4KTY - chains A and C; structure by X-ray diffraction, 1.98 A resolution.

[Chain A]
Protein: Coagulation factor XIII A chain
Source organism: Homo sapiens
Notes: EC 2.3.2.13
Reference sequence: P00488 (F13A_HUMAN); residues 1-731 here correspond to UniProt positions 2-732 (UniProt number = residue number + 1)
Chain sequence (738 residues; row label = number of the first residue in the row; numbers below 1 keep their minus sign (Met-6 is residue -6)):
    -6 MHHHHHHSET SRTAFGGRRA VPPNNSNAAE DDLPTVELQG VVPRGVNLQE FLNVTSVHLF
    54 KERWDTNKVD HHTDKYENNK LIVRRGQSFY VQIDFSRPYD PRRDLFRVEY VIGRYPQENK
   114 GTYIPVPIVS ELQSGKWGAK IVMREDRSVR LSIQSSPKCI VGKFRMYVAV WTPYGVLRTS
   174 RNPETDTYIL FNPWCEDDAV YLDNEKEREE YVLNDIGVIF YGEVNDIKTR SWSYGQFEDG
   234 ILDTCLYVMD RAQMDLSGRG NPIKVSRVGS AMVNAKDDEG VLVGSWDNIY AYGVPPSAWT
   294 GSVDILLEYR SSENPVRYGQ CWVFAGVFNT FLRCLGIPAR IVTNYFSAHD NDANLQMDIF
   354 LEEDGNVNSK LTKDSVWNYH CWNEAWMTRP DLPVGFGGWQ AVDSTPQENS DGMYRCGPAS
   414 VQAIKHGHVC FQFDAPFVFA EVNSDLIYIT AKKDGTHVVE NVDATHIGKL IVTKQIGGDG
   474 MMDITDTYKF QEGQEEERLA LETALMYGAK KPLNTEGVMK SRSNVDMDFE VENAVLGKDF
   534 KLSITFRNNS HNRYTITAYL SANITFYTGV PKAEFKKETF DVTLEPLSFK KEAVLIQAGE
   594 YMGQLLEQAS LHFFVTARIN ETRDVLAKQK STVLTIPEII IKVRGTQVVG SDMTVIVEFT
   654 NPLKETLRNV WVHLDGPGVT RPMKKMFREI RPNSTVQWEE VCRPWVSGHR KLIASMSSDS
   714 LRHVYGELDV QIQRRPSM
Unresolved in the structure: -6 to 14, 447-448, 502-515, 726-731
Construct notes: expression tag (-6 to 0); engineered mutation Ile649 (Thr650 in P00488), Glu651 (Gln652 in P00488)
UniProt features mapped onto this chain:
  - active site: Cys314, His373, Asp396
  - binding site (Ca(2+)): Asn436, Asp438, Glu485, Glu490
  - site: Arg37, Gly38 (Cleavage)
  - modified residue: Ser1 (N-acetylserine)
  - glycosylation: Asn613 (N-linked (GlcNAc...) asparagine)
Ion coordination: Ca2+ site 1: Ala264, Asn267, Lys269, Asp271; Ca2+ site 2: Asp343, Asp345, Asn347, Gln349, Asp351, Asp367; Ca2+ site 3: Asn436, Ala457, Glu485, Glu490

[Chain C]
Protein: Peptide-like ligand
Chain sequence (9 residues; numbered 1 to 9; the number before each row is that of its first residue):
     1 XDXALLPWP
Modified / non-standard residues: ACY (acetic acid) at position 1, 1TX ((2S)-2-amino-7-methoxy-7-oxoheptanoic acid) at position 3; Asp2 (D-aspartic acid; DAS); Ala4 (alpha-aminobutyric acid; ABA); Leu5 (norleucine; NLE)

[Interface between chain A and chain C]
Pairs across the interface (36):
  Tyr214(A) with Asp2(C)
  Arg223(A) with Asp2(C)
  Trp279(A) with 1TX_3(C)
  Tyr283(A) with ACY_1(C), hydrogen bond (side chain-backbone)
  Ser290(A) with ACY_1(C)
  Gln313(A) with ACY_1(C); Asp2(C), hydrogen bond (side chain-backbone); 1TX_3(C), hydrogen bond (side chain-backbone)
  Cys314(A) with 1TX_3(C), covalent bond
  Trp315(A) with ACY_1(C); 1TX_3(C)
  Phe339(A) with Leu6(C), hydrophobic
  Met350(A) with Trp8(C), hydrophobic
  Ile352(A) with Trp8(C), hydrophobic
  Thr365(A) with Trp8(C)
  Asp367(A) with Trp8(C)
  Ser368(A) with Leu5(C); Trp8(C)
  Val369(A) with Leu5(C); Leu6(C), hydrogen bond (backbone-backbone); Trp8(C), hydrophobic
  Trp370(A) with 1TX_3(C); Ala4(C); Leu5(C)
  Asn371(A) with Asp2(C), hydrogen bond (side chain-backbone); 1TX_3(C); Ala4(C), hydrogen bond (side chain-backbone); Leu6(C)
  Tyr372(A) with Asp2(C); 1TX_3(C)
  His373(A) with 1TX_3(C)
  Thr398(A) with 1TX_3(C)
  Leu439(A) with Trp8(C), hydrophobic; Pro9(C), hydrophobic
  Tyr441(A) with Pro9(C), hydrogen bond (side chain-backbone)
  His459(A) with Pro9(C)
Interface residues without a listed pair, chain A (27 interface residues in all): Val360, Pro399, Gln400, Asp456

[Summary]
27 residues of chain A face 8 of chain C across their interface, with 1 covalent bond and 7 hydrogen bonds.
Polar pairs include Tyr283(A)-ACY_1(C), Gln313(A)-Asp2(C) and Gln313(A)-1TX_3(C). From UniProt: 3 active-site
residues and 4 Ca2+-binding residues on chain A.
Here chain A is Coagulation factor XIII A chain (Homo sapiens) and chain C is Peptide-like ligand. Entry 4KTY
(Fibrin-stabilizing factor with a bound ligand) was determined by X-ray diffraction.
